Entry 1T3N (X-ray diffraction, 2.30 A resolution); this record covers chains P and B of the 4 polymer chains in the assembly.

# Chain P
Molecule: Primer DNA strand
Sequence (13 nucleotides; numbered 1 to 13; the number before each row is that of its first residue):
     1 GGGGGAAGGACCC
Modified positions: DOC (2',3'-dideoxycytidine-5'-monophosphate) at position 13

# Chain B
Name: polymerase (DNA directed) iota
Organism: Homo sapiens
Reference sequence: Q9UNA4 (POLI_HUMAN); residues 447-834 here correspond to UniProt positions 27-414 (UniProt number = residue number - 420)
Amino-acid sequence (388 residues; each row starts with the number of its first residue):
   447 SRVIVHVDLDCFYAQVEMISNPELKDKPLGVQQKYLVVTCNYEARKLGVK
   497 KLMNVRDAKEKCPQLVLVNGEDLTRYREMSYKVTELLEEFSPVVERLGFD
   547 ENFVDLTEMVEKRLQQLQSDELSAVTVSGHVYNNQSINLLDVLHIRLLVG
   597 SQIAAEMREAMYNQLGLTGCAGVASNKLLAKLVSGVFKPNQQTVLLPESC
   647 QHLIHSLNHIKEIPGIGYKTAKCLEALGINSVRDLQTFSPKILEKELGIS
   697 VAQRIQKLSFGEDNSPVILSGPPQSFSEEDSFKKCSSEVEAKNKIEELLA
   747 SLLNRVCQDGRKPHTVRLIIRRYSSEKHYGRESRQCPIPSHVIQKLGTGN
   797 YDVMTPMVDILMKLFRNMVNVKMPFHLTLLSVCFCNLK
Disulfide bonds: Cys829-Cys831
Metal / ion sites: Mg2+: Asp454, Leu455, Asp546 (together with dTTP)
Residues lining bound ligands: dTTP (TTP): Asp454, Leu455, Asp456, Cys457, Phe458, Tyr459, Gln479, Val484, Thr485, Tyr488, Arg491, Leu498, Asp546, Glu547, Lys634

# How chain P and chain B interact
Pairs across the interface (24):
  DA6(P) with Gln781(B), phosphate contact; Cys782(B), phosphate contact; Pro783(B), phosphate contact
  DA7(P) with Arg763(B), hydrogen bond to the base; Ser779(B), sugar contact; Arg780(B), phosphate contact; Gln781(B), hydrogen bond to the phosphate
  DG8(P) with Arg763(B), base contact; Gly776(B), sugar contact; Arg777(B), hydrogen bond to the phosphate; Glu778(B), hydrogen bond to the phosphate; Ser779(B), hydrogen bond to the phosphate
  DG9(P) with Tyr775(B), phosphate contact; Gly776(B), hydrogen bond to the phosphate
  DC11(P) with Gly663(B), phosphate contact; Tyr664(B), phosphate contact; Lys665(B), hydrogen bond to the phosphate; Thr666(B), hydrogen bond to the phosphate
  DC12(P) with Leu543(B), sugar contact; Gly663(B), phosphate contact
  DOC_13(P) with Leu543(B), sugar contact; Gly544(B), sugar contact; Glu547(B), sugar contact; Lys627(B), salt bridge to the phosphate
Interface residues without a listed pair, chain P (9 interface residues in all): DG5, DA10
Interface residues without a listed pair, chain B (21 interface residues in all): Asp546, Gly661, Ile662

# In short
9 residues of chain P and 21 residues of chain B are in contact, with 8 hydrogen bonds and 1 salt bridge.
Among the polar pairs are DA7(P)-Arg763(B), DA7(P)-Gln781(B) and DG8(P)-Arg777(B). Chain B binds dTTP.
Asp454(B), Leu455(B) and Asp546(B) form the Mg2+ site.
Chain P is Primer DNA strand and chain B is polymerase (DNA directed) iota (Homo sapiens); the structure,
Structure of the catalytic core of DNA polymerase Iota in complex with DNA and dTTP, was determined by X-ray
diffraction.
